Entry 2WTJ (X-ray diffraction, 2.10 A resolution); this record covers chain A.

Chain A:
Protein: Checkpoint kinase 2
Organism: Homo sapiens
Notes: EC 2.7.11.1; fragment: kinase domain, residues 1-310
Reference sequence: Q9HBS5 (Q9HBS5_HUMAN); residues 222-531 here correspond to UniProt positions 1-310 (UniProt number = residue number - 221)
Sequence (329 residues; row label = number of the first residue in the row):
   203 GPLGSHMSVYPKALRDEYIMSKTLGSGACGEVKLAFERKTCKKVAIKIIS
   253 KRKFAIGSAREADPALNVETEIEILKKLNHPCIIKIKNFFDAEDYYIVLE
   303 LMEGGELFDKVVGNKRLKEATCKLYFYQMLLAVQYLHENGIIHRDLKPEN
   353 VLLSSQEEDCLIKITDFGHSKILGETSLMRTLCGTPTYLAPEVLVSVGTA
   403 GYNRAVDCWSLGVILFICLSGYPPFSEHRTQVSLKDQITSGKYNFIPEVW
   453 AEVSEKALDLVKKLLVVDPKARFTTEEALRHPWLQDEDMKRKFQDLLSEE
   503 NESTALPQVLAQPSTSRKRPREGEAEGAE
Unresolved in the structure: 203-208, 229-232, 254-265, 376, 513-531
Ligand contacts: WTJ (2-amino-5-(2,3-dihydrothieno[3,4-b][1,4]dioxin-5-yl)-N-[2-(dimethylamino)ethyl]pyridine-3-carboxamide): Leu-226, Val-234, Ala-247, Lys-249, Ile-286, Leu-301, Glu-302, Leu-303, Met-304, Glu-305, Gly-307, Glu-308, Glu-351, Asn-352, Leu-354, Thr-367, Asp-368

Overview:
Bound to chain A: compound WTJ.
Chain A is Checkpoint kinase 2 (Homo sapiens); the structure, Crystal structure of CHK2 in complex with an
inhibitor, was determined by X-ray diffraction together with 2WTC, 2WTD and 2WTI from the same study.
